PDB entry 6JD2 | X-ray diffraction, 2.53 A resolution | chains D and H of the 12 polymer chains in the assembly

# Chain D (and H)
Protein: Putative ketol-acid reductoisomerase 2
Source organism: Saccharolobus solfataricus (strain ATCC 35092 / DSM 1617 / JCM 11322 / P2)
Notes: EC 1.1.1.86; chain H of this document is another copy of the same molecule, construct and numbering; everything in this record applies to it too
UniProtKB: Q97YJ9 (ILVC2_SACS2); residue numbers follow UniProt; this construct covers 1-333
Chain sequence (333 residues; numbered 1 to 333; the number before each row is that of its first residue):
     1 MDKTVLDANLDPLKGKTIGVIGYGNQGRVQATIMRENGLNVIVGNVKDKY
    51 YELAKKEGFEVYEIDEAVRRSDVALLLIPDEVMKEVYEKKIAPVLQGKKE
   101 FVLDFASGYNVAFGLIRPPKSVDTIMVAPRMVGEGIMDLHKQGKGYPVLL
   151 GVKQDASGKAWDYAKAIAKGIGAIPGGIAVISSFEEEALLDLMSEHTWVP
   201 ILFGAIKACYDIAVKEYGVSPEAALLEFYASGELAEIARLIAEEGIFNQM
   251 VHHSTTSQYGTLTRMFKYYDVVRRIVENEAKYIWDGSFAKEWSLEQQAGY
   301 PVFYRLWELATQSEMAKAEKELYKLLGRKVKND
Disordered / not traced: 1-2, 329-333
Bound ions: Mg2+ site 1: Asp-191 (shared with 1 residue of chain C); Mg2+ site 2: Asp-191, Glu-195; Mg2+ site 3: Glu-227, Glu-233

# Chain D / chain H interface
Residue-residue contacts (30; chain D residue first):
  Leu-294(D) / Leu-294(H)
  Glu-295(D) / Lys-290(H)  salt bridge
  Gln-297(D) / Gln-297(H)  hydrogen bond (backbone-side chain)
  Ala-298(D) / Leu-115(H)
  Ala-298(D) / Ser-293(H)
  Ala-298(D) / Leu-294(H)  hydrophobic
  Ala-298(D) / Gln-297(H)
  Gly-299(D) / Leu-115(H)
  Pro-301(D) / Phe-113(H)
  Pro-301(D) / Gly-286(H)
  Pro-301(D) / Ala-289(H)  hydrophobic
  Pro-301(D) / Lys-290(H)
  Val-302(D) / Asp-285(H)
  Val-302(D) / Gly-286(H)
  Val-302(D) / Ser-287(H)
  Val-302(D) / Lys-290(H)
  Tyr-304(D) / Val-111(H)
  Tyr-304(D) / Ala-112(H)
  Tyr-304(D) / Phe-113(H)
  Tyr-304(D) / Gly-114(H)
  Tyr-304(D) / Arg-117(H)
  Tyr-304(D) / Lys-153(H)  hydrogen bond
  Arg-305(D) / Ala-112(H)
  Arg-305(D) / Phe-113(H)
  Arg-305(D) / Trp-284(H)  hydrogen bond (side chain-backbone)
  Arg-305(D) / Asp-285(H)
  Arg-305(D) / Gly-286(H)
  Glu-308(D) / Lys-153(H)  salt bridge
  Glu-308(D) / Glu-185(H)
  Leu-309(D) / Trp-284(H)
Also at the interface, not in a pair above, chain D (14 interface residues in all): Glu-291, Tyr-300, Leu-306

# In short
14 residues of chain D and 17 residues of chain H are in contact; the contacts include 3 hydrogen bonds and 2
salt bridges. Among the polar pairs are Glu-295(D)/Lys-290(H), Glu-308(D)/Lys-153(H) and
Gln-297(D)/Gln-297(H). Asp-191(D) and Glu-195(D) form the Mg2+ site 2.
Both chains are Putative ketol-acid reductoisomerase 2 (Saccharolobus solfataricus (strain ATCC 35092 / DSM
1617 / JCM 11322 / P2)). Entry 6JD2 (Crystal structure of Sulfolobus solfataricus ketol-acid reductoisomerase
(Sso-KARI) in complex with Mg2+ at pH8.5) was determined by X-ray diffraction (same publication as 6JCV, 6JCW,
6JCZ and 6JD1).
